PDB entry 9CXJ | electron microscopy, 3.10 A resolution | chains B and C of the 4 polymer chains in the assembly

== Chain B ==
Name: Cone cGMP-specific 3', 5'-cyclic phosphodiesterase subunit alpha'
From: Homo sapiens
Notes: EC 3.1.4.35
UniProt: P51160 (PDE6C_HUMAN); residue numbers follow UniProt; this construct covers 2-830
Sequence (843 residues; numbered -12 to 830; the number before each row is that of its first residue; numbers below 1 keep their minus sign (Gly-12 is residue -12)):
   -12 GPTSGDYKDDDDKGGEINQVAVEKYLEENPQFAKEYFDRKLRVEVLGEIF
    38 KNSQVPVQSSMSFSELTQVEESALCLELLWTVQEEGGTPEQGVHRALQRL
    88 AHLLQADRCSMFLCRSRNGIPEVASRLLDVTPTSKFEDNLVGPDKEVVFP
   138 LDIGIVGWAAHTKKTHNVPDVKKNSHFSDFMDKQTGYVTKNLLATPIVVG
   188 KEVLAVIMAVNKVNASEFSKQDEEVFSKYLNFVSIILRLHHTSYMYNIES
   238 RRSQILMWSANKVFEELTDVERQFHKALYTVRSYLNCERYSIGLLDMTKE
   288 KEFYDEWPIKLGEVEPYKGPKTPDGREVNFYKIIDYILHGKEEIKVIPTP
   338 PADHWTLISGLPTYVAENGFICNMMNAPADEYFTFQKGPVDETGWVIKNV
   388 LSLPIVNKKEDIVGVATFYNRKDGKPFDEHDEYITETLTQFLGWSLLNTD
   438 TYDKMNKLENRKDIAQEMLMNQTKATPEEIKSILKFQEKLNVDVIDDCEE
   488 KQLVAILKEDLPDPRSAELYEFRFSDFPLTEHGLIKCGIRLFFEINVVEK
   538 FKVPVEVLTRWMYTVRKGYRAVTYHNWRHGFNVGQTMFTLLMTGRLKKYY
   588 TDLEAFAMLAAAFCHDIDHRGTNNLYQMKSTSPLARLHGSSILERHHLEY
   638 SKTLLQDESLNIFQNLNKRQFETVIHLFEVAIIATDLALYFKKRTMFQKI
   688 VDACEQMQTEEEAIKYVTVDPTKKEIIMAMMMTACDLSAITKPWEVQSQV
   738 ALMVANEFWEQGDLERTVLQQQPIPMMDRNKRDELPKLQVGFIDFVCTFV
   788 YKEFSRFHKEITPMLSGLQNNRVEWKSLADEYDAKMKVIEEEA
Unresolved in the structure: -12 to 230, 824-830
Sequence notes: expression tag (-12 to 1)
Curated features (UniProtKB/Swiss-Prot):
  - active site: His562 (Proton donor)
  - binding site (3',5'-cyclic GMP): Ser97, Asp116, Asp169 to Thr172, Thr176
  - binding site (a divalent metal cation): His566, His602, Asp603, Asp723
  - natural variant: Arg29 (R29W: In COD4 and ACHM5), Arg104 (R104W: In ACHM5), Tyr323 (Y323N: In ACHM5), Pro391 (P391L: In ACHM5), Met455 (M455V: In ACHM5), His602 (H602L: In ACHM5), Glu790 (E790K: In ACHM5), Ile826 (I826S: Found in a renal cell carcinoma sample)
Metal / ion sites: Zn2+: His566, His602, Asp603, Asp723; Mg2+ near Asp603 (its only coordinating residue here)
Reported in the primary citation:
  - disease-associated variants - R29W, Y323N (citing earlier work)

== Chain C ==
Name: Retinal rod rhodopsin-sensitive cGMP 3', 5'-cyclic phosphodiesterase subunit gamma
From: Bos taurus
Notes: EC 3.1.4.35
UniProt: P04972 (CNRG_BOVIN); residue numbers follow UniProt; this construct covers 1-87
Sequence (99 residues; numbered -11 to 87; the number before each row is that of its first residue; numbers below 1 keep their minus sign (Met-11 is residue -11)):
   -11 MVGYPYDVPDYAMNLEPPKAEIRSATRVMGGPVTPRKGPPKFKQRQTRQF
    39 KSKPPKKGVQGFGDDIPGMEGLGTDITVICPWEAFNHLELHELAQYGII
Unresolved in the structure: -11 to 27, 36-71
Sequence notes: expression tag (-11 to 0)
Curated features (UniProtKB/Swiss-Prot):
  - modified residue: Met1 (N-acetylmethionine)

== Chain B / chain C interface ==
Pairs across the interface (40):
  Tyr351(B) with Phe30(C)
  Gly356(B) with Arg33(C)
  Phe357(B) with Phe30(C), hydrophobic; Lys31(C); Gln32(C)
  Ile358(B) with Lys29(C); Phe30(C); Lys31(C), hydrogen bond (backbone-backbone)
  Cys359(B) with Lys29(C); Phe30(C), hydrophobic
  Asn360(B) with Pro28(C); Lys29(C), hydrogen bond (backbone-backbone)
  Asp367(B) with Pro28(C)
  Val393(B) with Arg33(C)
  Glu397(B) with Arg33(C), salt bridge
  Ile399(B) with Arg33(C)
  Glu419(B) with Lys29(C), salt bridge; Lys31(C), salt bridge
  Glu423(B) with Lys31(C), salt bridge; Gln34(C)
  Gln427(B) with Gln34(C), hydrogen bond
  Asn610(B) with Gly85(C)
  Leu612(B) with Gly85(C); Ile87(C)
  Met615(B) with Ile87(C)
  Leu674(B) with Ile86(C), hydrophobic
  Ala675(B) with Phe73(C), hydrophobic; Ile86(C)
  Phe678(B) with Glu77(C); Leu81(C), hydrophobic
  Ile761(B) with Ala82(C); Gln83(C)
  Met763(B) with Gln83(C); Tyr84(C)
  Leu775(B) with Tyr84(C)
  Gly778(B) with Tyr84(C)
  Phe779(B) with Tyr84(C), hydrogen bond (backbone-side chain)
  Phe782(B) with Glu80(C); Leu81(C), hydrophobic; Tyr84(C), hydrophobic
Also at the interface, not in a pair above, chain B (30 interface residues in all): Asn355, Phe370, Lys679, Arg681, Pro762
Also at the interface, not in a pair above, chain C (18 interface residues in all): Thr35

== Overview ==
30 residues of chain B face 18 of chain C across their interface, with 4 hydrogen bonds and 4 salt bridges.
Polar pairs include Glu397(B)-Arg33(C), Glu419(B)-Lys29(C) and Glu419(B)-Lys31(C).
Chain B is Cone cGMP-specific 3', 5'-cyclic phosphodiesterase subunit alpha' (Homo sapiens) and chain C is
Retinal rod rhodopsin-sensitive cGMP 3', 5'-cyclic phosphodiesterase subunit gamma (Bos taurus); the
structure, Structure of PDE6C in complex with the rod inhibitory p gamma subunit with disordered GafA region,
was determined by electron microscopy together with 9CXG, 9CXH and 9CXI from the same study.
